PDB entry 4RUR | X-ray diffraction, 2.50 A resolution | chains Z and a of the 28 polymer chains in the assembly

== Chain Z ==
Protein: Proteasome subunit beta type-6
From: Saccharomyces cerevisiae
Notes: EC 3.4.25.1
UniProt: P23724 (PSB6_YEAST); residues 1-222 here correspond to UniProt positions 20-241 (UniProt number = residue number + 19)
Chain sequence (222 residues; numbered 1 to 222; the number before each row is that of its first residue):
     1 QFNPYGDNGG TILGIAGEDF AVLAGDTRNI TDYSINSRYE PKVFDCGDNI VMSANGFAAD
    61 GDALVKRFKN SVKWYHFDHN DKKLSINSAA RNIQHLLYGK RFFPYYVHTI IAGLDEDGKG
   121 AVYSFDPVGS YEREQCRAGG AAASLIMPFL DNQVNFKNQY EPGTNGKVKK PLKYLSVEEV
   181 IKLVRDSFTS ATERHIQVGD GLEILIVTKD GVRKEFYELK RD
Ion coordination: Mg2+ near Thr192 (its only coordinating residue here)
Small-molecule neighbours: 3WE ((2E,3aR,14aS)-9-bromo-2-imino-1,2,3,5,6,14a-hexahydro-4H,8H-imidazo[4',5':5,6]pyrrolo[1',2':4,5]pyrazino[1,2-a]indol-8-one): His108, Ser124, Phe125, Asp126, Ser130, Tyr131, Glu132, Glu134, Arg137

== Chain a ==
Protein: Proteasome subunit beta type-7
From: Saccharomyces cerevisiae
Notes: EC 3.4.25.1
UniProt: P30657 (PSB7_YEAST); residues -12 to 233 here correspond to UniProt positions 21-266 (UniProt number = residue number + 33)
Chain sequence (246 residues; each row starts with the number of its first residue; numbers below 1 keep their minus sign (Thr-12 is residue -12)):
   -12 TQIANAGASP MVNTQQPIVT GTSVISMKYD NGVIIAADNL GSYGSLLRFN GVERLIPVGD
    48 NTVVGISGDI SDMQHIERLL KDLVTENAYD NPLADAEEAL EPSYIFEYLA TVMYQRRSKM
   108 NPLWNAIIVA GVQSNGDQFL RYVNLLGVTY SSPTLATGFG AHMANPLLRK VVDRESDIPK
   168 TTVQVAEEAI VNAMRVLYYR DARSSRNFSL AIIDKNTGLT FKKNLQVENM KWDFAKDIKG
   228 YGTQKI
Disordered / not traced: -12 to 0

== How chain Z and chain a interact ==
Pairs across the interface - 41 pairs, chain Z then chain a:
  Gln1(Z) with Thr1(a), hydrogen bond
  Phe2(Z) with Thr1(a); Pro109(a), hydrophobic; Trp111(a), hydrophobic; Leu132(a), hydrophobic; Leu133(a), hydrophobic
  Asn3(Z) with Leu133(a)
  Pro4(Z) with Arg104(a), hydrogen bond (backbone-side chain); Met107(a), hydrophobic; Leu133(a)
  Tyr5(Z) with Arg104(a)
  Asn8(Z) with Val135(a)
  Asn29(Z) with Tyr137(a)
  Ser34(Z) with His149(a), hydrogen bond
  Ile35(Z) with Arg156(a), hydrogen bond (backbone-side chain)
  Asn36(Z) with Tyr137(a), hydrogen bond; Ser139(a); Arg156(a)
  Ser37(Z) with Ser138(a), hydrogen bond (side chain-backbone)
  Tyr39(Z) with Ser138(a)
  Glu40(Z) with Arg128(a), salt bridge; Tyr137(a); Ser138(a), hydrogen bond (side chain-backbone)
  Phe57(Z) with Arg104(a); Leu133(a); Val135(a), hydrophobic
  Ala59(Z) with Tyr101(a); Leu133(a); Gly134(a); Val135(a)
  Asp60(Z) with Tyr101(a), hydrogen bond; Arg104(a), salt bridge
  Asp62(Z) with Thr136(a), hydrogen bond
  Ala63(Z) with Tyr101(a)
  Lys66(Z) with Glu94(a), salt bridge
  Phe103(Z) with Arg104(a); Ser105(a)
  Tyr105(Z) with Tyr101(a)
  Glu218(Z) with Arg161(a), salt bridge
  Arg221(Z) with Asp160(a), salt bridge; Arg161(a)
Other interface residues (no listed pair), chain Z (26 interface residues in all): Gly6, Arg38, Lys100
Other interface residues (no listed pair), chain a (22 interface residues in all): Leu142

== Summary ==
26 residues of chain Z face 22 of chain a across their interface, with 9 hydrogen bonds and 5 salt bridges.
Among the polar pairs are Glu40(Z)-Arg128(a), Asp60(Z)-Arg104(a) and Lys66(Z)-Glu94(a). Ligands of chain Z:
compound 3WE.
Chain Z is Proteasome subunit beta type-6 and chain a is Proteasome subunit beta type-7, both from
Saccharomyces cerevisiae; the structure, Yeast 20S proteasome in complex with the alkaloid indolo-phakellin
(4), was determined by X-ray diffraction.
